PDB entry 4A12 | X-ray diffraction, 3.15 A resolution | chains D and G of the 6 polymer chains in the assembly

[Chain D]
Protein: Transcription factor fapr
Source organism: Staphylococcus aureus
UniProtKB: D6UB50 (D6UB50_STAAU); numbering as in UniProt (aligned over 1-190)
Sequence (190 residues; row label = number of the first residue in the row):
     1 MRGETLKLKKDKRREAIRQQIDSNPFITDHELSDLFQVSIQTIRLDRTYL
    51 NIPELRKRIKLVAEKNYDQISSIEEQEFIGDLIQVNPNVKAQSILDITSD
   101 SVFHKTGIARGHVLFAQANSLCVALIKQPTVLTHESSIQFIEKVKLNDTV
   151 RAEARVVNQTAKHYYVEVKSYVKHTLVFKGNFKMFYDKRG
Disordered / not traced: 1-6
Modified residues: Mse1 (selenomethionine); Mse184 (selenomethionine; parent Met)
From the paper describing this entry:
  - binding site for Fapr promoter: Lys10, Arg13, Gln41, Arg56
  - mutagenesis - R110A: decreased growth
  - mutagenesis - G111V/L132W: abolished growth

[Chain G]
Molecule: Fapr promoter
Sequence (40 nucleotides; each row starts with the number of its first residue):
     1 CGGAATTAAGACTAGGTACTAATAGTAGTATATAATTGGC
Construct notes: cloning artifact (1-3, 38-40)

[How chain D and chain G interact]
Contacting residue pairs (13):
  Lys9(D) with DC40(G), salt bridge to the phosphate
  Thr28(D) with DT29(G), phosphate contact
  Asp29(D) with DT29(G), hydrogen bond to the phosphate
  Arg44(D) with DT29(G), hydrogen bond to the phosphate; DA30(G), salt bridge to the phosphate
  Arg47(D) with DT29(G), sugar contact; DA30(G), salt bridge to the phosphate
  Glu54(D) with DT29(G), phosphate contact; DA30(G), phosphate contact
  Leu55(D) with DG28(G), sugar contact; DT29(G), hydrogen bond to the phosphate
  Arg56(D) with DA27(G), hydrogen bond to the base; DG28(G), hydrogen bond to the sugar

[Overview]
The interface between chain D and chain G involves 8 residues on one side and 5 on the other; the contacts
include 5 hydrogen bonds and 3 salt bridges. Among the polar pairs are Arg56(D)-DA27(G), Arg56(D)-DG28(G) and
Asp29(D)-DT29(G). From the paper: a binding site for Fapr promoter at Lys10(D), Arg13(D) and Gln41(D) among
others; R110A of chain D reduces growth.
Chain D is Transcription factor fapr (Staphylococcus aureus) and chain G is Fapr promoter; the structure,
Structure of the global transcription regulator FapR from Staphylococcus aureus in complex with DNA operator,
was determined by X-ray diffraction, deposited together with 4A0X, 4A0Y and 4A0Z.
